PDB entry 3HVX | X-ray diffraction, 2.12 A resolution | chain C

Chain C:
Protein: Thiol peroxidase
Organism: Escherichia coli K-12
Notes: EC 1.11.1.15
Reference sequence: P0A862 (TPX_ECOLI); residues 2-168 here = UniProt positions 2-168
Sequence (167 residues; each row starts with the number of its first residue):
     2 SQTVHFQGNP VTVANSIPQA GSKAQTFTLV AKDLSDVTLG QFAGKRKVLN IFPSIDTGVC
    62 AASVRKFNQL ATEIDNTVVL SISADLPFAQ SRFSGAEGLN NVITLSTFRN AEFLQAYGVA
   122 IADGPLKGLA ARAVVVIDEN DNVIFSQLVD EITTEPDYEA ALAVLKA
Differences from the reference sequence: engineered mutation Ser82 (Cys in P0A862), Ser95 (Cys in P0A862)
Curated features (UniProtKB/Swiss-Prot):
  - active site: Cys61 (Cysteine sulfenic acid (-SOH) intermediate)
  - mutagenesis: Cys61 (C61S: Abolishes catalytic activity)
From the paper describing this entry:
  - catalytic residues: Pro54, Thr58, Cys61, Arg133 (by similarity / conservation)

In short:
From UniProt: active-site residue Cys61 and one mutagenesis site. From the paper: catalytic residues Pro54,
Thr58 and Cys61 among others.
Chain C is Thiol peroxidase (Escherichia coli K-12); the structure, Escherichia coli Thiol peroxidase (Tpx)
resolving cysteine to serine mutant (C95S) with an intermolecular disulfide bond, was determined by X-ray
diffraction (same publication as 3HVS, 3HVV and 3I43).
